Entry 8H7G (electron microscopy, 3.70 A resolution); this record covers chains D and H of the 14 polymer chains in the assembly.

[Chain D]
Name: Transcription factor SPT20 homolog
From: Homo sapiens
UniProtKB: Q8NEM7 (SP20H_HUMAN); residue numbers follow UniProt; this construct covers 1-779
Sequence (779 residues; row label = number of the first residue in the row):
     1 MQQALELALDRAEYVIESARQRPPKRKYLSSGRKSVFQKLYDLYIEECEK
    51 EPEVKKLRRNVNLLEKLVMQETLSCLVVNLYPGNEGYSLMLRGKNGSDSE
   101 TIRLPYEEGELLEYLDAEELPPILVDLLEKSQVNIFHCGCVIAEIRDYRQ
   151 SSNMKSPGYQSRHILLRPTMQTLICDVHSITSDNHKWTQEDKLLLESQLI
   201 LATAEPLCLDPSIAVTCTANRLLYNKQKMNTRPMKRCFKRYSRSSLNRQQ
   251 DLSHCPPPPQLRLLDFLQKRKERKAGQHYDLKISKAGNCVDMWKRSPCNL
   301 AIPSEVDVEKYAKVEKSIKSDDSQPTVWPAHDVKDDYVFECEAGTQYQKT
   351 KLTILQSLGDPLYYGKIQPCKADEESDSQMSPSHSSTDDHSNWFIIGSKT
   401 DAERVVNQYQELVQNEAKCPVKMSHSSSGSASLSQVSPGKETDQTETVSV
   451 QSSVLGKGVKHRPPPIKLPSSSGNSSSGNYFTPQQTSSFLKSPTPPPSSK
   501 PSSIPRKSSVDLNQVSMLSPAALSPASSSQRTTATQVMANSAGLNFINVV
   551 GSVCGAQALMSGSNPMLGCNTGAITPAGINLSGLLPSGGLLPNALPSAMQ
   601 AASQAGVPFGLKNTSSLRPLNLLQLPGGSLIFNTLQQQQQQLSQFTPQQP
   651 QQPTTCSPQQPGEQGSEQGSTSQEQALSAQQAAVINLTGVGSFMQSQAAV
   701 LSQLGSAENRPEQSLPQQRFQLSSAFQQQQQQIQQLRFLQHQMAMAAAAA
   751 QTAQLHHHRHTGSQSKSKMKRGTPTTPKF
Not modelled in the structure: 1, 25-34, 92-98, 151-157, 274-331, 340-346, 370-390, 430-779
UniProt features mapped onto this chain:
  - modified residue: Ser296 (Phosphoserine), Thr494 (Phosphothreonine), Ser519 (Phosphoserine), Ser524 (Phosphoserine)

[Chain H]
Name: TAF5-like RNA polymerase II p300/CBP-associated factor-associated factor 65 kDa subunit 5L
From: Homo sapiens
UniProtKB: O75529 (TAF5L_HUMAN); numbering as in UniProt (aligned over 1-589)
Sequence (589 residues; each row starts with the number of its first residue):
     1 MKRVRTEQIQMAVSCYLKRRQYVDSDGPLKQGLRLSQTAEEMAANLTVQS
    51 ESGCANIVSAAPCQAEPQQYEVQFGRLRNFLTDSDSQHSHEVMPLLYPLF
   101 VYLHLNLVQNSPKSTVESFYSRFHGMFLQNASQKDVIEQLQTTQTIQDIL
   151 SNFKLRAFLDNKYVVRLQEDSYNYLIRYLQSDNNTALCKVLTLHIHLDVQ
   201 PAKRTDYQLYASGSSSRSENNGLEPPDMPSPILQNEAALEVLQESIKRVK
   251 DGPPSLTTICFYAFYNTEQLLNTAEISPDSKLLAAGFDNSCIKLWSLRSK
   301 KLKSEPHQVDVSRIHLACDILEEEDDEDDNAGTEMKILRGHCGPVYSTRF
   351 LADSSGLLSCSEDMSIRYWDLGSFTNTVLYQGHAYPVWDLDISPYSLYFA
   401 SGSHDRTARLWSFDRTYPLRIYAGHLADVDCVKFHPNSNYLATGSTDKTV
   451 RLWSAQQGNSVRLFTGHRGPVLSLAFSPNGKYLASAGEDQRLKLWDLASG
   501 TLYKELRGHTDNITSLTFSPDSGLIASASMDNSVRVWDIRNTYCSAPADG
   551 SSSELVGVYTGQMSNVLSVQFMACNLLLVTGITQENQEH
Not modelled in the structure: 1, 25-33, 127-132, 202-234, 251-252, 324-330, 541-551, 584-589

[Chain D / chain H interface]
Contacting residue pairs - 129 pairs, chain D then chain H:
  Val15(D) - Ala43(H)  hydrophobic
  Ala19(D) - Glu40(H)
  Ala19(D) - Ala44(H)
  Pro24(D) - Glu41(H)
  Pro24(D) - Ala44(H)
  Ser35(D) - Asp24(H)  hydrogen bond (backbone-backbone)
  Gln38(D) - Arg34(H)  hydrogen bond
  Lys56(D) - Phe158(H)
  Lys56(D) - Lys162(H)
  Leu57(D) - Lys162(H)
  Leu57(D) - Val164(H)  hydrophobic
  Arg58(D) - Asn161(H)
  Arg59(D) - Glu51(H)
  Asn60(D) - Glu51(H)
  Asn60(D) - Asp160(H)  hydrogen bond (side chain-backbone)
  Asn60(D) - Asn161(H)
  Asn60(D) - Lys162(H)
  Val61(D) - Glu51(H)  hydrogen bond (backbone-side chain)
  Val61(D) - Gly53(H)
  Val61(D) - Cys54(H)  hydrophobic
  Leu80(D) - Cys63(H)  hydrophobic
  Pro82(D) - Cys63(H)
  Leu112(D) - Ser59(H)  hydrogen bond (backbone-side chain)
  Leu115(D) - Ser59(H)
  Asp116(D) - Ala55(H)
  Asp116(D) - Asn56(H)
  Asp116(D) - Ser59(H)
  Ala117(D) - Ala55(H)
  Glu118(D) - Ser52(H)
  Glu118(D) - Gly53(H)
  Glu118(D) - Cys54(H)
  Ile135(D) - Arg20(H)
  Phe136(D) - Arg19(H)
  Phe136(D) - Arg20(H)
  Phe136(D) - Gln21(H)
  Cys138(D) - Arg20(H)  hydrogen bond (backbone-backbone)
  Cys138(D) - Gln21(H)
  Cys138(D) - Tyr22(H)  hydrogen bond (backbone-side chain)
  Gly139(D) - Arg20(H)  hydrogen bond (backbone-side chain)
  Gly139(D) - Tyr22(H)
  Val141(D) - Arg20(H)
  Ile145(D) - Val58(H)  hydrophobic
  Arg149(D) - Cys63(H)
  Gln150(D) - Pro62(H)
  Gln150(D) - Gln64(H)
  Arg162(D) - Leu193(H)
  Ile164(D) - Gly53(H)
  Ile164(D) - Ala55(H)  hydrophobic
  Leu165(D) - Ser52(H)
  Arg167(D) - Gln49(H)
  Arg167(D) - Ser52(H)  hydrogen bond
  Met170(D) - Ala423(H)
  Met170(D) - Trp453(H)  hydrophobic
  Met170(D) - Ser460(H)
  Asp176(D) - Tyr16(H)
  His185(D) - Lys2(H)  hydrogen bond (backbone-backbone)
  His185(D) - Val4(H)
  Lys186(D) - Lys2(H)
  Trp187(D) - Val4(H)  hydrophobic
  Gln189(D) - Leu426(H)
  Asp191(D) - Val4(H)
  Leu193(D) - Asp447(H)
  Leu193(D) - Thr449(H)
  Leu194(D) - Thr465(H)
  Leu195(D) - Ile9(H)  hydrophobic
  Leu195(D) - Val13(H)  hydrophobic
  Glu196(D) - Leu463(H)
  Ser197(D) - Leu463(H)  hydrogen bond (side chain-backbone)
  Gln198(D) - Val13(H)
  Ile200(D) - Ser460(H)
  Ile200(D) - Val461(H)
  Ala202(D) - Leu17(H)  hydrophobic
  Thr203(D) - Tyr22(H)
  Ala204(D) - Val461(H)
  Ala204(D) - Arg462(H)
  Glu205(D) - Leu35(H)
  Glu205(D) - Arg462(H)
  Pro206(D) - Arg34(H)
  Pro206(D) - Leu35(H)  hydrophobic
  Pro206(D) - Met42(H)
  Leu207(D) - Ser36(H)
  Leu207(D) - Tyr440(H)
  Leu207(D) - Leu452(H)  hydrophobic
  Leu207(D) - Val461(H)  hydrophobic
  Leu207(D) - Arg462(H)
  Cys208(D) - Met42(H)  hydrophobic
  Cys208(D) - Tyr440(H)  hydrogen bond (backbone-side chain)
  Leu209(D) - Gln37(H)
  Leu209(D) - Gly480(H)
  Leu209(D) - Leu497(H)  hydrophobic
  Asp210(D) - Asn437(H)  hydrogen bond (backbone-side chain)
  Pro211(D) - Asn437(H)
  Pro211(D) - Asn479(H)
  Ser212(D) - Asn437(H)
  Ile213(D) - Tyr395(H)  hydrophobic
  Val215(D) - Asn439(H)
  Thr216(D) - Asn437(H)
  Thr216(D) - Ser438(H)
  Ala219(D) - Gln456(H)
  Asn220(D) - Gln456(H)
  Arg221(D) - Pro201(H)
  Leu222(D) - Ala43(H)
  Leu222(D) - Leu46(H)  hydrophobic
  Leu222(D) - Thr47(H)
  Leu222(D) - Ser50(H)
  Leu223(D) - Gln456(H)
  Leu223(D) - Gln457(H)
  Lys226(D) - Gln49(H)
  Lys226(D) - Ser50(H)
  Lys226(D) - Asn56(H)
  Lys228(D) - Tyr172(H)  hydrogen bond (backbone-side chain)
  Lys228(D) - Leu197(H)  hydrogen bond (side chain-backbone)
  Lys228(D) - Asp198(H)
  Lys228(D) - Val199(H)
  Met229(D) - Asn56(H)
  Met229(D) - Ile57(H)  hydrophobic
  Met229(D) - Tyr172(H)
  Met229(D) - Ile176(H)
  Met229(D) - Cys188(H)  hydrophobic
  Met229(D) - Thr192(H)
  Met234(D) - Ile176(H)  hydrophobic
  Met234(D) - Leu179(H)
  Met234(D) - Gln180(H)
  Cys237(D) - Gln180(H)
  Phe238(D) - Ile57(H)  hydrophobic
  Phe238(D) - Cys188(H)  hydrophobic
  Tyr241(D) - Asp182(H)  hydrogen bond
  Ser242(D) - Ala60(H)
  Arg243(D) - Gln64(H)  hydrogen bond
Interface residues without a listed pair, chain D (87 interface residues in all): Ala4, Ile16, Tyr41, Asp42, Ile45, Lys55, Leu120, Leu128, His137, Asp147, Leu199, Leu201, Tyr224, Asn225, Asn230
Interface residues without a listed pair, chain H (88 interface residues in all): Ala39, Val48, Ala65, Tyr102, Gln109, Tyr163, Ser181, Thr185, Lys189, His196, Pro436, Pro478, Lys481

[In short]
The interface between chain D and chain H involves 87 residues on one side and 88 on the other, with 17
hydrogen bonds. Polar pairs include Gln38(D)-Arg34(H), Asn60(D)-Asp160(H) and Val61(D)-Glu51(H).
Chain D is Transcription factor SPT20 homolog and chain H is TAF5-like RNA polymerase II p300/CBP-associated
factor-associated factor 65 kDa subunit 5L, both from Homo sapiens; the structure, Cryo-EM structure of the
human SAGA complex, was determined by electron microscopy.
